Entry 6TUT (electron microscopy, 3.25 A resolution); this record covers chains M and N of the 18 polymer chains in the assembly.

# Chain M
Molecule: DNA-directed RNA polymerase III subunit RPC5
From: Saccharomyces cerevisiae S288C
Reference sequence: P36121 (RPC5_YEAST); residue numbers follow UniProt; this construct covers 1-282
Sequence (282 residues; row label = number of the first residue in the row):
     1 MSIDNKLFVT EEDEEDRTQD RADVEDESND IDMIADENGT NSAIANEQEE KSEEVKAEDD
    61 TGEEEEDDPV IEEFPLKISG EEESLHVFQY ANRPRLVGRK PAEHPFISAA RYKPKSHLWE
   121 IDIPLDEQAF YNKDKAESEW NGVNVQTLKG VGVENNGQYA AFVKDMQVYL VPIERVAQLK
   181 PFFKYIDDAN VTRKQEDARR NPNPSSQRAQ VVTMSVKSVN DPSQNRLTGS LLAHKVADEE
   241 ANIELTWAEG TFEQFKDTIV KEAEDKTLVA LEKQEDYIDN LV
Disordered / not traced: 1-68, 199-228, 265-282
Curated features (UniProtKB/Swiss-Prot):
  - modified residue: Thr61 (Phosphothreonine)

# Chain N
Molecule: DNA-directed RNA polymerase III subunit RPC4
From: Saccharomyces cerevisiae S288C
Reference sequence: P25441 (RPC4_YEAST); residue numbers follow UniProt; this construct covers 1-422
Sequence (422 residues; row label = number of the first residue in the row):
     1 MSSNKGNGRL PSLKDSSSNG GGSAKPSLKF KPKAVARKSK EEREAAASKV KLEEESKRGN
    61 DKKHFNNKNK RVTGAGGQQR RMAKYLNNTH VISSGPLAAG NFVSEKGDLR RGFIKSEGSG
   121 SSLVQKGLET IDNGAESSEN EAEDDDNEGV ASKSKKKFNM GKEFEARNLI EDEDDGESEK
   181 SSDVDMDDEE WRSKRIEQLF PVRPVRVRHE DVETVKREIQ EALSEKPTRE PTPSVKTEPV
   241 GTGLQSYLEE RERQVNEKLA DLGLEKEFQS VDGKEAAAEL ELLNADHQHI LRKLKKMNNK
   301 PERFMVFQLP TRLPAFERPA VKEEKEDMET QASDPSKKKK NIKKKDTKDA LSTRELAGKV
   361 GSIRVHKSGK LSVKIGNVVM DIGKGAETTF LQDVIALSIA DDASSAELLG RVDGKIVVTP
   421 QI
Disordered / not traced: 1-273, 330-353
Curated features (UniProtKB/Swiss-Prot):
  - motif: Lys25 to Lys29 (Nuclear localization signal)
  - modified residue: Ser137 (Phosphoserine), Ser138 (Phosphoserine), Ser178 (Phosphoserine), Ser182 (Phosphoserine), Ser224 (Phosphoserine), Thr228 (Phosphothreonine), Thr232 (Phosphothreonine)

# Interface between chain M and chain N
Contacting residue pairs (114; chain M residue first):
  Pro69(M) - His366(N)
  Pro69(M) - Lys367(N)  hydrogen bond (backbone-backbone)
  Val70(M) - Arg364(N)
  Val70(M) - Val365(N)
  Val70(M) - His366(N)
  Ile71(M) - Val365(N)  hydrogen bond (backbone-backbone)
  Ile71(M) - Lys367(N)
  Glu72(M) - Ile363(N)
  Glu72(M) - Arg364(N)
  Glu72(M) - Val365(N)  hydrogen bond (backbone-backbone)
  Glu73(M) - Ser362(N)
  Glu73(M) - Ile363(N)
  Glu73(M) - Arg364(N)
  Phe74(M) - Leu294(N)  hydrophobic
  Phe74(M) - Ser362(N)
  Phe74(M) - Ile363(N)  hydrogen bond (backbone-backbone)
  Pro75(M) - Lys359(N)
  Leu76(M) - Lys359(N)
  Leu76(M) - Val360(N)  hydrogen bond (backbone-backbone)
  Leu76(M) - Gly361(N)  hydrogen bond (backbone-backbone)
  Leu76(M) - Ser362(N)
  Leu76(M) - Ile363(N)  hydrophobic
  Leu76(M) - Val373(N)  hydrophobic
  Lys77(M) - Lys359(N)
  Ile78(M) - Leu356(N)  hydrophobic
  Ile78(M) - Ala357(N)
  Ile78(M) - Gly358(N)
  Glu81(M) - Glu355(N)
  Glu83(M) - Leu397(N)
  Glu83(M) - Ser398(N)
  Leu85(M) - Ile395(N)  hydrophobic
  Leu85(M) - Ala396(N)
  Leu85(M) - Leu397(N)  hydrophobic
  His86(M) - Ile395(N)
  His86(M) - Ala396(N)  hydrogen bond (backbone-backbone)
  Val87(M) - Val394(N)
  Val87(M) - Ile395(N)  hydrophobic
  Phe88(M) - Asp393(N)
  Phe88(M) - Val394(N)  hydrogen bond (backbone-backbone)
  Phe88(M) - Ala396(N)  hydrophobic
  Gln89(M) - Leu391(N)
  Gln89(M) - Gln392(N)
  Gln89(M) - Asp393(N)
  Tyr90(M) - Leu391(N)
  Tyr90(M) - Gln392(N)  hydrogen bond (backbone-backbone)
  Tyr90(M) - Val394(N)  hydrophobic
  Arg93(M) - Phe390(N)
  Arg93(M) - Leu391(N)
  Arg93(M) - Gln392(N)  hydrogen bond (backbone-backbone)
  Pro94(M) - Phe390(N)
  Pro94(M) - Gln392(N)
  Arg95(M) - Thr389(N)
  Arg95(M) - Phe390(N)  hydrogen bond (backbone-backbone)
  Arg95(M) - Leu391(N)
  Arg95(M) - Gln392(N)
  Arg95(M) - Asp413(N)  hydrogen bond (side chain-backbone)
  Pro101(M) - Arg411(N)
  Ala102(M) - Arg411(N)
  His104(M) - Val394(N)
  His104(M) - Leu408(N)
  Asn156(M) - Thr311(N)
  Gly157(M) - Phe307(N)
  Gly157(M) - Gln308(N)
  Gly157(M) - Leu309(N)  hydrogen bond (backbone-backbone)
  Gln158(M) - Val306(N)
  Gln158(M) - Gln308(N)
  Gln158(M) - Lys415(N)
  Tyr159(M) - Met305(N)
  Tyr159(M) - Val306(N)
  Tyr159(M) - Phe307(N)  hydrogen bond (backbone-backbone)
  Tyr159(M) - Leu309(N)  hydrophobic
  Ala160(M) - Met305(N)
  Ala161(M) - Met297(N)
  Ala161(M) - Phe304(N)
  Ala161(M) - Met305(N)  hydrogen bond (backbone-backbone)
  Ala161(M) - Phe307(N)  hydrophobic
  Phe162(M) - Phe304(N)  hydrophobic
  Val163(M) - Leu294(N)
  Val163(M) - Met297(N)
  Val163(M) - Asn298(N)
  Val163(M) - Asn299(N)  hydrogen bond (backbone-backbone)
  Lys164(M) - Asn298(N)
  Lys164(M) - Asn299(N)
  Asp165(M) - Asn298(N)  hydrogen bond (backbone-side chain)
  Asp165(M) - Asn299(N)
  Met166(M) - Lys295(N)
  Met166(M) - Asn298(N)
  Val168(M) - Leu294(N)  hydrophobic
  Leu170(M) - Phe307(N)  hydrophobic
  Leu170(M) - Leu309(N)  hydrophobic
  Ile173(M) - Val306(N)  hydrophobic
  Gln178(M) - Leu391(N)
  Glu244(M) - Ser404(N)
  Leu245(M) - Ser404(N)
  Leu245(M) - Ser405(N)
  Leu245(M) - Ala406(N)  hydrophobic
  Thr246(M) - Ser404(N)  hydrogen bond (backbone-backbone)
  Thr246(M) - Ser405(N)  hydrogen bond (backbone-side chain)
  Thr246(M) - Ala406(N)  hydrogen bond (backbone-backbone)
  Trp247(M) - Ala406(N)
  Trp247(M) - Leu408(N)  hydrophobic
  Ala248(M) - Ser405(N)
  Ala248(M) - Ala406(N)  hydrogen bond (backbone-backbone)
  Ala248(M) - Glu407(N)
  Ala248(M) - Leu408(N)  hydrogen bond (backbone-backbone)
  Gly250(M) - Leu408(N)
  Thr251(M) - Glu302(N)
  Thr251(M) - Glu407(N)
  Phe252(M) - Glu302(N)
  Gln254(M) - Phe304(N)
  Gln254(M) - Leu409(N)
  Phe255(M) - Glu302(N)
  Lys261(M) - Ala357(N)
  Glu264(M) - Ala357(N)
Interface residues without a listed pair, chain M (58 interface residues in all): Ser79, Ser84, Ala91, Pro105, Trp119, Glu249, Glu262
Interface residues without a listed pair, chain N (54 interface residues in all): Leu291, Pro301, Arg303, Pro310, Leu313, Ile375, Ile399, Val412

# Overview
The interface between chain M and chain N involves 58 residues on one side and 54 on the other, with 22
hydrogen bonds. Polar contacts include Arg95(M)-Asp413(N), Asp165(M)-Asn298(N) and Thr246(M)-Ser405(N).
Chain M is DNA-directed RNA polymerase III subunit RPC5 and chain N is DNA-directed RNA polymerase III subunit
RPC4, both from Saccharomyces cerevisiae S288C; the structure, Cryo-EM structure of the RNA Polymerase
III-Maf1 complex, was determined by electron microscopy.
